PDB entry 5K2M | X-ray diffraction, 2.18 A resolution | chains B and H of the 14 polymer chains in the assembly

# Chain B (and H)
Protein: RimK-related lysine biosynthesis protein
Organism: Thermococcus kodakarensis (strain ATCC BAA-918 / JCM 12380 / KOD1)
Notes: chain H of this document is another copy of the same molecule, construct and numbering; everything in this record applies to it too
UniProt: Q5JFW0 (Q5JFW0_THEKO); residues 1-273 here = UniProt positions 1-273
Sequence (273 residues; each row starts with the number of its first residue):
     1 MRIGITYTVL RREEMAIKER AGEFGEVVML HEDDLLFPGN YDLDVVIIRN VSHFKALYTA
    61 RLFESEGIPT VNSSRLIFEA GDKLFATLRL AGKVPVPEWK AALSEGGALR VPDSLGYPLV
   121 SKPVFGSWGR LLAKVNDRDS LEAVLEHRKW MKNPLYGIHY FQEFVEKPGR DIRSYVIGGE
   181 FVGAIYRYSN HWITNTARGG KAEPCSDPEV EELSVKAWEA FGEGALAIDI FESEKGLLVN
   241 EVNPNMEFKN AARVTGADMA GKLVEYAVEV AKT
Ion coordination: Mg2+ site 1: Asp-229, Glu-241 (together with ADP, phosphate ion); Mg2+ site 2: Glu-241, Asn-243 (together with ADP, phosphate ion)
Ligand contacts: ADP (adenosine-5'-diphosphate): Lys-83, Val-120, Lys-122, Gly-126, Ser-127, Trp-128, Gly-129, Arg-130, Leu-132, Gln-162, Glu-163, Phe-164, Val-165, Lys-167, Asp-171, Arg-187, Trp-192, Ile-193, Thr-194, Asn-195, Asp-229, Phe-231, Asn-240, Glu-241, Asn-243
Reported in the primary citation:
  - binding site for 2-aminohexanedioic acid: Arg-187, Thr-196, Ala-197, Asn-250, Ala-251
  - specificity-determining residues: Thr-196, Asn-250, Ala-251 (by similarity / conservation)
  - specificity-determining residues: Tyr-175 (proposed by the authors, not directly observed)
  - mutagenesis - A251S: unchanged catalytic activity on AAA
  - mutagenesis - Y175F/A251S: increased catalytic activity on AAA
  - mutagenesis - N250G/A251F: abolished expression

# Interface between chain B and chain H
Pairs across the interface (23):
  Pro-168(B) / Glu-209(H)
  Arg-170(B) / Asp-207(H)  salt bridge
  Arg-170(B) / Glu-209(H)  salt bridge
  Tyr-186(B) / Tyr-186(H)
  Tyr-186(B) / Asp-207(H)
  Tyr-186(B) / Pro-208(H)
  Tyr-188(B) / Pro-208(H)
  Tyr-188(B) / Glu-209(H)  hydrogen bond
  Glu-203(B) / Pro-208(H)
  Pro-204(B) / Ser-206(H)  hydrogen bond (backbone-side chain)
  Cys-205(B) / Ser-206(H)
  Ser-206(B) / Pro-204(H)  hydrogen bond (side chain-backbone)
  Ser-206(B) / Cys-205(H)
  Ser-206(B) / Ser-206(H)  hydrogen bond (side chain-backbone)
  Asp-207(B) / Arg-170(H)  salt bridge
  Asp-207(B) / Tyr-186(H)
  Pro-208(B) / Arg-170(H)
  Pro-208(B) / Tyr-186(H)
  Pro-208(B) / Tyr-188(H)
  Pro-208(B) / Glu-203(H)
  Glu-209(B) / Arg-170(H)
  Glu-209(B) / Tyr-188(H)
  Glu-234(B) / Glu-234(H)

# Summary
The interface between chain B and chain H involves 12 residues on one side and 11 on the other, with 4
hydrogen bonds and 3 salt bridges. Polar pairs include Arg-170(B)/Asp-207(H), Arg-170(B)/Glu-209(H) and
Tyr-188(B)/Glu-209(H). From the paper: a binding site for 2-aminohexanedioic acid at Arg-187(B), Thr-196(B)
and Ala-197(B) among others; Y175F/A251S of chain B increase catalytic activity on AAA; 3 substitutions were
tested in all.
Both chains are RimK-related lysine biosynthesis protein (Thermococcus kodakarensis (strain ATCC BAA-918 / JCM
12380 / KOD1)). Entry 5K2M (Bifunctional LysX/ArgX from Thermococcus kodakarensis with LysW-gamma-AAA) was
determined by X-ray diffraction.
